PDB entry 3WKR | X-ray diffraction, 2.80 A resolution | chains A and C of the 4 polymer chains in the assembly

[Chain A]
Protein: O-phospho-L-seryl-tRNA:Cys-tRNA synthase
From: Methanocaldococcus jannaschii
Notes: EC 2.5.1.73
UniProtKB: Q59072 (SPSS_METJA); residues 21-396 here correspond to UniProt positions 2-377 (UniProt number = residue number - 19)
Amino-acid sequence (416 residues; numbered -19 to 396; the number before each row is that of its first residue; numbers below 1 keep their minus sign (Met-19 is residue -19)):
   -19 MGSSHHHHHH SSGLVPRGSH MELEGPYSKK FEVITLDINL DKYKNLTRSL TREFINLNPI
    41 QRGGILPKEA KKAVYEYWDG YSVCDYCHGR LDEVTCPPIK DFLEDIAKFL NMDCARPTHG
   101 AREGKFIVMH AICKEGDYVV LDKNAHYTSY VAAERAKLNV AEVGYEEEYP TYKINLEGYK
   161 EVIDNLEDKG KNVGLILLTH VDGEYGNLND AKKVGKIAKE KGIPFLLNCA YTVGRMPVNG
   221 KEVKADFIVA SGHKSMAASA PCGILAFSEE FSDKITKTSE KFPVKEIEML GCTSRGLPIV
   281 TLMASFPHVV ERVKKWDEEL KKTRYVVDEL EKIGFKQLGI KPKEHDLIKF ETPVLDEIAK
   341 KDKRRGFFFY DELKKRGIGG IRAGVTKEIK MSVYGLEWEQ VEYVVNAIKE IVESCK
Unresolved in the structure: -19 to 17, 61-77
Sequence notes: expression tag (-19 to 20)
Modified / non-standard residues: Lys234 ((2S)-2-amino-6-[[3-hydroxy-2-methyl-5-(phosphonooxymethyl)pyridin-4-yl]methylideneamino]hexanoic acid; LLP)

[Chain C]
Protein: Uncharacterized protein MJ1481
From: Methanocaldococcus jannaschii
UniProtKB: Q58876 (Y1481_METJA); residue numbers follow UniProt; this construct covers 1-213
Amino-acid sequence (216 residues; row label = number of the first residue in the row; numbers below 1 keep their minus sign (Met-2 is residue -2)):
    -2 MNHMRVEYSK DLIRKGISTI SQLKKAKIRV EKDDKKISYK DAKPGKIDVN EFKKAIYLLI
    58 EADDFLYKKA PKHELNEEEA KEFCKLIIKC QEHLNKILAN FGFEFEEKEI DEGALYIVSN
   118 KKLFKKLKNK NPNLKVVCTE GMLDIEDMRA IGVPEKALEG LKKKVEIARK NVERFIEKYK
   178 PEKIFVVVED DKDELLYLRA KNLYNAEKLD ADEILD
Unresolved in the structure: -2 to 33, 102-213
Sequence notes: expression tag (-2 to 0)
From the paper describing this entry:
  - mutagenesis - K50A/Y54A/E58A/D60A, E58A/D60A/D61A/Y64A: abolished binding to O-phospho-L-seryl-tRNA:Cys-tRNA synthase (chain A)
  - mutagenesis - D61A/Y64A/K65A/K66A: unchanged binding to O-phospho-L-seryl-tRNA:Cys-tRNA synthase (chain A)
  - mutagenesis - K50A/Y54A/E58A/D60A, E58A/D60A/D61A/Y64A: abolished growth
  - mutagenesis - D61A/Y64A/K65A/K66A: unchanged growth
  - mutagenesis - K50A/Y54A/E58A/D60A, E58A/D60A/D61A/Y64A: unchanged binding to SepRS

[How chain A and chain C interact]
Contacting residue pairs (34; chain A residue first):
  Thr31(A) - Tyr64(C)
  Arg32(A) - Asp60(C)  salt bridge
  Arg32(A) - Leu63(C)
  Arg32(A) - Tyr64(C)  hydrogen bond
  Arg32(A) - Ala67(C)
  Arg32(A) - His70(C)  hydrogen bond (backbone-side chain)
  Glu33(A) - Pro68(C)
  Glu33(A) - His70(C)
  Phe34(A) - Ala67(C)
  Ile35(A) - Ala67(C)
  Ile35(A) - Pro68(C)
  Lys48(A) - Asp61(C)
  Lys51(A) - Ile57(C)
  Lys51(A) - Asp60(C)  salt bridge
  Lys51(A) - Asp61(C)  salt bridge
  Lys51(A) - Tyr64(C)
  Lys52(A) - Tyr54(C)
  Lys52(A) - Ile57(C)
  Lys52(A) - Glu58(C)  salt bridge
  Tyr55(A) - Lys50(C)
  Tyr55(A) - Tyr54(C)  hydrophobic
  Glu56(A) - Lys50(C)
  Glu56(A) - Tyr54(C)  hydrogen bond
  Arg356(A) - Pro68(C)
  Arg356(A) - Lys69(C)
  Gly357(A) - Pro68(C)
  Glu377(A) - Lys65(C)
  Glu379(A) - Lys66(C)  salt bridge
  Gln380(A) - Tyr64(C)  hydrogen bond (side chain-backbone)
  Gln380(A) - Lys65(C)
  Gln380(A) - Lys66(C)
  Gln380(A) - Ala67(C)  hydrogen bond (side chain-backbone)
  Tyr383(A) - Pro68(C)
  Tyr383(A) - Lys69(C)
Other interface residues (no listed pair), chain C (17 interface residues in all): Phe49, Ile53, Glu76
From the paper, about this interface:
  - interface residues, chain A: Arg32(A), Lys51(A), Lys52(A)
  - interface residues, chain C: Glu58(C), Asp60(C), Asp61(C)

[Overview]
Chain A and chain C form an interface of 16 and 17 residues respectively; the contacts include 5 hydrogen
bonds and 5 salt bridges. Polar contacts include Arg32(A)-Asp60(C), Lys51(A)-Asp60(C) and Lys51(A)-Asp61(C).
The paper reports that K50A/Y54A/E58A/D60A and E58A/D60A/D61A/Y64A of chain C abolish binding to
O-phospho-L-seryl-tRNA:Cys-tRNA synthase (chain A); interface residues Arg32(A), Lys51(A) and Glu58(C) among
others.
Here chain A is O-phospho-L-seryl-tRNA:Cys-tRNA synthase and chain C is Uncharacterized protein MJ1481, both
from Methanocaldococcus jannaschii. Entry 3WKR (Crystal structure of the SepCysS-SepCysE complex from
Methanocaldococcus jannaschii) was determined by X-ray diffraction together with 3WKS from the same study.
